7ONB - chains A and I of the 11 polymer chains in the assembly; structure by electron microscopy, 3.10 A resolution.

== Chain A ==
Name: Splicing factor 3B subunit 3
Organism: Homo sapiens
UniProt: Q15393 (SF3B3_HUMAN); residue numbers follow UniProt; this construct covers 1-1217
Chain sequence (1217 residues; each row starts with the number of its first residue):
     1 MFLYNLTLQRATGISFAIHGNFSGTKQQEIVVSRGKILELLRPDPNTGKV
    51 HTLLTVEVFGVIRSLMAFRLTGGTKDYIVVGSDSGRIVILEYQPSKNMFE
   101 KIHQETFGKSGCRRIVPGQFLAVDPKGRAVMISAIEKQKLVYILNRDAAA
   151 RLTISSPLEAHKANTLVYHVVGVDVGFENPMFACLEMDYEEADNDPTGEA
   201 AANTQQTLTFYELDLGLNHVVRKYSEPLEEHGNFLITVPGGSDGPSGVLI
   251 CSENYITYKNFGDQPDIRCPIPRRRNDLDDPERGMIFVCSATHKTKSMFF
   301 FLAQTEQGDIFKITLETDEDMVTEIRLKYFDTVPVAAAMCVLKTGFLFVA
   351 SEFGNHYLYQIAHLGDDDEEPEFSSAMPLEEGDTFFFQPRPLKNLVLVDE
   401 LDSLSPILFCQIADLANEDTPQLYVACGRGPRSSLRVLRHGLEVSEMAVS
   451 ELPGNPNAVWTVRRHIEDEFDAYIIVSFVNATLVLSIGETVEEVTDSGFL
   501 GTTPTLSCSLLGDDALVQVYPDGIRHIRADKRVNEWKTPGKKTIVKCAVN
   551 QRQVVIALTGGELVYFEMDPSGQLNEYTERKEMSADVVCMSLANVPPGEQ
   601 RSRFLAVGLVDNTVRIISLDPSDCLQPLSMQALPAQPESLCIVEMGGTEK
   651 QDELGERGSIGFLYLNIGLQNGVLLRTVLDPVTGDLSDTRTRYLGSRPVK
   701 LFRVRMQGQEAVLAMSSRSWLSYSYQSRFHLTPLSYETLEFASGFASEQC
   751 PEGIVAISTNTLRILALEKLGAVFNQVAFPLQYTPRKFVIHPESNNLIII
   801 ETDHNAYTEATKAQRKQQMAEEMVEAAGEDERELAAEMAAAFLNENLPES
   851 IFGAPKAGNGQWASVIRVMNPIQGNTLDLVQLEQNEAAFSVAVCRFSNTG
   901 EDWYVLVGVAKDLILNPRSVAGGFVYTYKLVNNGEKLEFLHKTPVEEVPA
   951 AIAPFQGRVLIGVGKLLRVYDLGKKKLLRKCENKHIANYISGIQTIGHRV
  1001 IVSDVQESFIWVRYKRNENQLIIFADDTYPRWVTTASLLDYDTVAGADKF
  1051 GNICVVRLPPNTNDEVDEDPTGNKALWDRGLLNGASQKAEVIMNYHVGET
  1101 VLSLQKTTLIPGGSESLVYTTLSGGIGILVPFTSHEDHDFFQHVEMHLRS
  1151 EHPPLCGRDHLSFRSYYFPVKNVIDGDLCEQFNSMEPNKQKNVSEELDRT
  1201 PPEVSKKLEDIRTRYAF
Not modelled in the structure: 646-661, 692-696, 1068-1073

== Chain I ==
Name: Splicing factor 3B subunit 2
Organism: Homo sapiens
UniProt: Q13435 (SF3B2_HUMAN); residues 1-895 here = UniProt positions 1-895
Chain sequence (895 residues; numbered 1 to 895; the number before each row is that of its first residue):
     1 MATEHPEPPKAELQLPPPPPPGHYGAWAAQELQAKLAEIGAPIQGNREEL
    51 VERLQSYTRQTGIVLNRPVLRGEDGDKAAPPPMSAQLPGIPMPPPPLGLP
   101 PLQPPPPPPPPPPGLGLGFPMAHPPNLGPPPPLRVGEPVALSEEERLKLA
   151 QQQAALLMQQEERAKQQGDHSLKEHELLEQQKRAAVLLEQERQQEIAKMG
   201 TPVPRPPQDMGQIGVRTPLGPRVAAPVGPVGPTPTVLPMGAPVPRPRGPP
   251 PPPGDENREMDDPSVGPKIPQALEKILQLKESRQEEMNSQQEEEEMETDA
   301 RSSLGQSASETEEDTVSVSKKEKNRKRRNRKKKKKPQRVRGVSSESSGDR
   351 EKDSTRSRGSDSPAADVEIEYVTEEPEIYEPNFIFFKRIFEAFKLTDDVK
   401 KEKEKEPEKLDKLENSAAPKKKGFEEEHKDSDDDSSDDEQEKKPEAPKLS
   451 KKKLRRMNRFTVAELKQLVARPDVVEMHDVTAQDPKLLVHLKATRNSVPV
   501 PRHWCFKRKYLQGKRGIEKPPFELPDFIKRTGIQEMREALQEKEEQKTMK
   551 SKMREKVRPKMGKIDIDYQKLHDAFFKWQTKPKLTIHGDLYYEGKEFETR
   601 LKEKKPGDLSDELRISLGMPVGPNAHKVPPPWLIAMQRYGPPPSYPNLKI
   651 PGLNSPIPESCSFGYHAGGWGKPPVDETGKPLYGDVFGTNAAEFQTKTEE
   701 EEIDRTPWGELEPSDEESSEEEEEEESDEDKPDETGFITPADSGLITPGG
   751 FSSVPAGMETPELIELRKKKIEEAMDGSETPQLFTVLPEKRTATVGGAMM
   801 GSTHIYDMSTVMSRKGPAPELQGVEVALAPEELELDPMAMTQKYEEHVRE
   851 QQAQVEKEDFSDMVAEHAAKQKQKKRKAQPQDSRGGSKKYKEFKF
Not modelled in the structure: 1-457, 534-565, 603-604, 665-679, 688-895

== Chain A / chain I interface ==
Pairs across the interface (38; chain A residue first):
  M1(A) - Y683(I)
  M1(A) - G684(I)
  E1007(A) - R495(I)  salt bridge
  D1026(A) - R495(I)  salt bridge
  D1027(A) - R495(I)
  T1028(A) - N496(I)
  T1028(A) - H587(I)
  Y1029(A) - N496(I)
  L1039(A) - Y683(I)  hydrophobic
  D1040(A) - P681(I)
  D1040(A) - L682(I)
  Y1041(A) - K680(I)
  T1043(A) - L682(I)
  R1057(A) - L682(I)
  R1057(A) - Y683(I)
  L1081(A) - I586(I)  hydrophobic
  L1082(A) - R495(I)
  L1082(A) - N496(I)
  L1082(A) - S497(I)
  L1082(A) - V498(I)
  L1082(A) - P499(I)
  L1082(A) - H587(I)
  L1082(A) - G588(I)
  N1083(A) - K492(I)
  N1083(A) - A493(I)  hydrogen bond (side chain-backbone)
  N1083(A) - T494(I)  hydrogen bond (side chain-backbone)
  N1083(A) - R495(I)  hydrogen bond (side chain-backbone)
  K1088(A) - R495(I)
  K1088(A) - N496(I)
  K1088(A) - I586(I)
  K1106(A) - Y683(I)
  S1116(A) - Y683(I)
  L1117(A) - Y683(I)
  P1131(A) - Y683(I)
  P1131(A) - G684(I)
  F1132(A) - V686(I)
  T1133(A) - F687(I)  hydrogen bond (backbone-backbone)
  H1135(A) - V686(I)
Other interface residues (no listed pair), chain A (28 interface residues in all): F2, A987, G1084, E1115, L1129, S1134
Other interface residues (no listed pair), chain I (20 interface residues in all): R471, D685

== Overview ==
The interface between chain A and chain I involves 28 residues on one side and 20 on the other, with 4
hydrogen bonds and 2 salt bridges. Polar contacts include E1007(A)-R495(I), D1026(A)-R495(I) and
N1083(A)-A493(I).
Here chain A is Splicing factor 3B subunit 3 and chain I is Splicing factor 3B subunit 2, both from Homo
sapiens. Entry 7ONB (Structure of the U2 5' module of the A3'-SSA complex) was determined by electron
microscopy, deposited together with 7B0I, 7B91, 7B92, 7B9C, 7OMF and 7OPI.
